Entry 8VED (electron microscopy, 2.98 A resolution); this record covers chains C and I of the 9 polymer chains in the assembly.

# Chain C
Molecule: Hemagglutinin
From: Influenza A virus
Amino-acid sequence (570 residues; numbered -6 to 1227; 664 numbers in that range are skipped by the numbering (no residue carries them; nothing is unmodelled there); the number before each row is that of its first residue; numbers below 1 keep their minus sign (Met-6 is residue -6)):
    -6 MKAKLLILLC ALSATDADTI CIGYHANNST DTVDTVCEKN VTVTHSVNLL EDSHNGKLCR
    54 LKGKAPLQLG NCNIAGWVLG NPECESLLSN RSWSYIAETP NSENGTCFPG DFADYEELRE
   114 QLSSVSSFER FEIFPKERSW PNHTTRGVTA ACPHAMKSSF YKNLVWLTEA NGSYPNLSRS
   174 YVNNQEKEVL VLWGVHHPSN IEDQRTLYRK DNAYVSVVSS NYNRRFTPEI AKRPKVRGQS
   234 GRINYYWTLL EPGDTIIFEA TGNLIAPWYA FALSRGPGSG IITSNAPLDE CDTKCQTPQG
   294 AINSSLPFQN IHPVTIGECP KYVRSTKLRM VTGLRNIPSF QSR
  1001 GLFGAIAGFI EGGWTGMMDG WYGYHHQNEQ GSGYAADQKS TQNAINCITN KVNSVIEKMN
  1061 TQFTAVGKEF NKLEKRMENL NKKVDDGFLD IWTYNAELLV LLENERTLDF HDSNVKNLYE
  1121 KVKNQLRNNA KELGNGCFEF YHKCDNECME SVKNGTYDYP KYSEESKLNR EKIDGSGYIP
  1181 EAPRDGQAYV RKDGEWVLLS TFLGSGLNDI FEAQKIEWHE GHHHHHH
Not modelled in the structure: -6 to 10, 333-336, 1001-1004, 1174-1227
Disulfides: Cys14-Cys1137, Cys52-Cys284, Cys65-Cys77, Cys100-Cys145, Cys288-Cys312, Cys1144-Cys1148
Glycans and other covalent adducts: N-acetylglucosamine (NAG) linked to Asn21, Asn33, Asn83, Asn97, Asn135, Asn296, Asn1154; glycan linked to Asn169

# Chain I
Molecule: T5-1E11 Fab light chain
From: Homo sapiens
Notes: antibody fragment or engineered binder
Amino-acid sequence (219 residues; numbered 1 to 214 plus 5 insertion-coded residues; the number before each row is that of its first residue; a row labelled like 27A-27E holds insertion residues (27A, then the next letters in order)):
     1 DVVMTQSPLS LPVTLGQPAS ISCRSSQ
27A-27E GLAFL
    28 DGNTYLSWFQ QRPGQSPRRL IYKVSNRDSG VPDRFSGSGS RTDFTLKISR VEAEDVGVYY
    88 CMQGTHWPLT FGGGTKVEIK RTVAAPSVFI FPPSDEQLKS GTASVVCLLN NFYPREAKVQ
   148 WKVDNALQSG NSQESVTEQD SKDSTYSLSS TLTLSKADYE KHKVYACEVT HQGLSSPVTK
   208 SFNRGEC
Not modelled in the structure: 108-214
Disulfides: Cys23-Cys88

# Chain C / chain I interface
Residue-residue contacts (18):
  Val40(C) - Leu27E(I)
  Lys287(C) - Ser65(I)  hydrogen bond
  Ser298(C) - Ser67(I)
  Thr325(C) - Leu27E(I)  hydrogen bond (side chain-backbone)
  Trp1021(C) - Leu27E(I)  hydrophobic
  Gln1042(C) - Trp94(I)  hydrogen bond
  Ile1045(C) - Leu27E(I)  hydrophobic
  Ile1048(C) - Leu27E(I)  hydrophobic
  Thr1049(C) - Ala27C(I)
  Thr1049(C) - Leu27E(I)
  Val1052(C) - Phe27D(I)
  Asn1053(C) - Gly27A(I)
  Asn1053(C) - Leu27B(I)
  Asn1053(C) - Ala27C(I)  hydrogen bond (side chain-backbone)
  Ile1056(C) - Ala27C(I)  hydrophobic
  Ile1056(C) - Arg68(I)  hydrogen bond (backbone-side chain)
  Glu1057(C) - Arg68(I)
  Asn1060(C) - Arg68(I)  hydrogen bond
Interface residues without a listed pair, chain C (16 interface residues in all): Met1059, Thr1061
Interface residues without a listed pair, chain I (12 interface residues in all): Asp28, Gly29, His93

# Summary
Chain C and chain I form an interface of 16 and 12 residues respectively; the contacts include 6 hydrogen
bonds. Among the polar pairs are Lys287(C)-Ser65(I), Thr325(C)-Leu27E(I) and Gln1042(C)-Trp94(I). Covalently
linked N-acetylglucosamine: at Asn21(C), Asn33(C), Asn83(C), Asn97(C), Asn135(C) and Asn296(C) and 1 more.
Chain C is Hemagglutinin (Influenza A virus) and chain I is T5-1E11 Fab light chain (Homo sapiens); the
structure, Cryo-EM structure of antibody T5-1E11 in complex with stabilized H1N1 Influenza Hemagglutinin
Trimer (A/Kiev/1/57), was determined by electron microscopy (same publication as 8VEB, 8VEE, 8VEF and 8T1G).
